1GAO - chain A; structure by X-ray diffraction, 2.20 A resolution.

[Chain A]
Molecule: Ferredoxin I
Source organism: Azotobacter vinelandii
Reference sequence: P00214 (FER1_AZOVI); residues 1-106 here = UniProt positions 1-106
Chain sequence (106 residues; each row starts with the number of its first residue):
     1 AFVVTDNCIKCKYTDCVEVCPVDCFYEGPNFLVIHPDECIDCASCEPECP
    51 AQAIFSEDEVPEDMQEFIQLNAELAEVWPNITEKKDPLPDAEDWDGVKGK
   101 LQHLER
Construct notes: engineered mutation S44 (Leu in P00214)
Ion coordination: 3Fe-4S cluster Fe: C8, C16, C49; 4Fe-4S cluster Fe: C20, C39, C42, C45
Small-molecule neighbours:
  - 3Fe-4S cluster (F3S): V4, C8, C11, K12, Y13, T14, D15, C16, L32, E48, C49, P50, A51, I54
  - 4Fe-4S cluster (SF4): F2, V19, C20, P21, V22, C24, F25, I34, C39, I40, D41, C42, A43, S44, C45
What the authors report for this chain:
  - 4Fe-4S cluster coordination: C42
  - contacts within the chain: C42-S44, V19-S44 (water-mediated contact)

[Overview]
Bound to chain A: 4Fe-4S cluster and 3Fe-4S cluster. C8, C16 and C49 form the 3Fe-4S cluster Fe site. C20,
C39, C42 and C45 form the 4Fe-4S cluster Fe site. The paper reports 4Fe-4S cluster coordination by C42;
contacts within the chain involving C42, S44 and V19.
Chain A is Ferredoxin I (Azotobacter vinelandii); the structure, Crystal structure of the L44S mutant of
ferredoxin I, was determined by X-ray diffraction, deposited together with 1G6B and 1G3O.
